PDB entry 9K3M | electron microscopy, 2.68 A resolution | chains F and CA of the 180 polymer chains in the assembly

[Chain F (and CA)]
Molecule: Capsid protein F
Notes: chain CA of this document is another copy of the same molecule, construct and numbering; everything in this record applies to it too
Reference sequence: Q2LLZ1 (Q2LLZ1_BPPHX); numbering as in UniProt (aligned over 1-427)
Chain sequence (427 residues; each row starts with the number of its first residue):
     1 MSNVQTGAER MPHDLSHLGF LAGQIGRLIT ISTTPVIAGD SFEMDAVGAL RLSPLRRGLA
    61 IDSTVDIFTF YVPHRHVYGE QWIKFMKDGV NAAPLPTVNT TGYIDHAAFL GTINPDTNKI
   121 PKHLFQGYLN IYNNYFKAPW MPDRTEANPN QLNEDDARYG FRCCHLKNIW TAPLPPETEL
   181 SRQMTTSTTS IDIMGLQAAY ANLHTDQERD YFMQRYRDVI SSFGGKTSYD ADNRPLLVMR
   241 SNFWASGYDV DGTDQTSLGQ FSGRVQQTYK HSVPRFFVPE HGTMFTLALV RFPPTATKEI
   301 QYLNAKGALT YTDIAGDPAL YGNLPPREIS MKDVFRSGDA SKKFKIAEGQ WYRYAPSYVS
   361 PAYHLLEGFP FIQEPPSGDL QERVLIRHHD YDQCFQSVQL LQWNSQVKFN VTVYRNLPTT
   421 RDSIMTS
Not modelled in the structure: 1

[Interface between chain F and chain CA]
Pairs across the interface (34; chain F residue first):
  Thr-188(F) with Ser-187(CA); Thr-188(CA)
  Thr-189(F) with Thr-185(CA); Thr-186(CA), hydrogen bond (backbone-backbone); Ser-187(CA)
  Ser-190(F) with Gln-183(CA), hydrogen bond; Met-184(CA), hydrogen bond (side chain-backbone); Thr-186(CA)
  Ile-191(F) with Arg-182(CA); Gln-183(CA); Met-184(CA), hydrogen bond (backbone-backbone); Thr-186(CA)
  Asp-192(F) with Ser-181(CA); Arg-182(CA), hydrogen bond (side chain-backbone); Gln-183(CA)
  Ile-193(F) with Arg-182(CA), hydrogen bond (backbone-backbone); Met-184(CA), hydrophobic; Leu-196(CA), hydrophobic; Ala-199(CA); Tyr-200(CA), hydrogen bond (backbone-side chain)
  Met-194(F) with Glu-179(CA); Leu-180(CA); Ser-181(CA); Arg-182(CA); Leu-203(CA), hydrophobic; Gln-207(CA)
  Leu-196(F) with Tyr-200(CA)
  Ala-198(F) with Leu-324(CA), hydrophobic
  Ala-201(F) with Ala-319(CA); Asn-323(CA)
  Asn-202(F) with Leu-320(CA)
  Thr-205(F) with Asp-317(CA)
  Arg-209(F) with Tyr-311(CA), hydrogen bond
  Phe-223(F) with Ala-315(CA)
Other interface residues (no listed pair), chain F (16 interface residues in all): Gln-197, His-204
Other interface residues (no listed pair), chain CA (24 interface residues in all): Gly-316, Pro-325

[In short]
16 residues of chain F face 24 of chain CA across their interface, with 8 hydrogen bonds. Among the polar
pairs are Ser-190(F)/Gln-183(CA), Ser-190(F)/Met-184(CA) and Asp-192(F)/Arg-182(CA).
Both chains are Capsid protein F. Entry 9K3M (The structure of Microviridae PJNS001) was determined by
electron microscopy together with 9K3N from the same study.
